PDB entry 7M2Z | electron microscopy, 3.70 A resolution | chains B and D of the 4 polymer chains in the assembly

[Chain B]
Molecule: Tubulin gamma chain
Organism: Saccharomyces cerevisiae (strain ATCC 204508 / S288c)
UniProtKB: P53378 (TBG_YEAST); residues 1-473 here = UniProt positions 1-473
Amino-acid sequence (473 residues; each row starts with the number of its first residue):
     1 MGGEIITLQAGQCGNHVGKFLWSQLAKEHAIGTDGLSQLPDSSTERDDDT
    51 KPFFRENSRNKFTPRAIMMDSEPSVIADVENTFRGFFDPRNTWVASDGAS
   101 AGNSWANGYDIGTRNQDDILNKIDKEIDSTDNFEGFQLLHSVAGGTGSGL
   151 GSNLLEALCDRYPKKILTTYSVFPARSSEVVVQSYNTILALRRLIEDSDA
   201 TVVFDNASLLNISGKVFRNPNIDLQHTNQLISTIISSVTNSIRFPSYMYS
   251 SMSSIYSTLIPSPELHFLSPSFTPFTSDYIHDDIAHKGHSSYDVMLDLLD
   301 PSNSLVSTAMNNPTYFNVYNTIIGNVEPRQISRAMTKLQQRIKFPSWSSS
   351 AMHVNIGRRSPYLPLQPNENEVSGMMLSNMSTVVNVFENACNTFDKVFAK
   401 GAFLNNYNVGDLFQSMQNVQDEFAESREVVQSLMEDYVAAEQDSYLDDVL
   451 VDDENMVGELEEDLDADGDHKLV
Unresolved in the structure: 279-285, 454-473
Small-molecule neighbours: GDP (guanosine-5'-diphosphate): Gly11, Gln12, Cys13, Asp70, Ser141, Ala143, Gly144, Gly145, Thr146, Gly147, Pro174, Asn206, Leu209, Leu224, Gln225
Swiss-Prot annotation at these positions:
  - binding site (GTP): Ala143 to Gly149

[Chain D]
Molecule: Spindle pole body component SPC97
Organism: Saccharomyces cerevisiae (strain ATCC 204508 / S288c)
UniProtKB: P38863 (SPC97_YEAST); residues 1-823 here = UniProt positions 1-823
Amino-acid sequence (823 residues; each row starts with the number of its first residue):
     1 MEIKEVDDRAELLRYTNNIPLLGKLVNHQPLWSTNPKLKSFSLEKISAPD
    51 QRRVQEALVVKDLLNVLIGLEGTYIRYFNDYEPSDPETPIEFKIAKKMDP
   101 SFKTFSRRIVRYGKQYMILTRAYEKWSDTSFGMVLQRFAYEIRRFLEDVY
   151 LKTLVERLERDFNKVPNFSIRELEQIINETEVNKQMELLYNIYEEIFREI
   201 EERRTNQSSQEDFNNFMDSMKNESSLHLRLMVAFDTTVYPVPKGGAILKI
   251 FQQKILENLGDRSSVMFLKKLLNNISQDYCTMLYEWLTQGILNDPYQEFM
   301 TYDDLEGKTDNIFDTRDRAWDTQYFIRKDVLLRDCDSEEDKNLLFKMLRT
   351 GILLKVVRASLQIPTIPSNSSDITIQEINDFADLMEGSNLELYVDKCYSR
   401 ANEIFLKLFFQGYDLINVLKHLQQIFLGYQSGHNVLKFLTKNMGELTKHY
   451 RNDNNANYDKLLQNFELERQSENPNNLMRQLLMIQFDTETLPQVLSHYLQ
   501 IYPEVPENNSANDDSDPLMHANNFKNMNAILFDELSKERTGAYHGSNLEL
   551 YTPKSAIYHLKFDINIPYPLNIIISRTCMIKYQIILRYQLVLQYHSRLLD
   601 ETWMDLNKTPSWKYRGYSHTVKRRIVRATRVLHAKMNHFIKTIMEYFNQN
   651 VIDKEVYSLEKCYRNPTLAVAIQNELEGGLTNIMTNRCLSDLIPLQLQIF
   701 DIVYKFCKFIKSMRAKLCQLDPVLYEKHKSGMMKTLNEGYRTNNGGQEDV
   751 GYQEDAALELIQKLIEYISNASSIFRKCLINFTQELSTEKFDFYDSSSVD
   801 AAGIERVLYSIVPPRSASASSQR
Unresolved in the structure: 209-224, 307-317, 501-555, 723-750, 790-800, 815-823

[Interface between chain B and chain D]
Contacting residue pairs (9; chain B residue first):
  Ser290(B) - Gln463(D)
  Ser290(B) - Leu467(D)
  Tyr292(B) - Asp459(D)
  Asp293(B) - Lys460(D)  salt bridge
  Glu327(B) - Gln463(D)
  Gln330(B) - Asp459(D)
  Gln330(B) - Gln463(D)
  Arg333(B) - Asp459(D)  salt bridge
  Glu369(B) - Leu467(D)
Other interface residues (no listed pair), chain D (5 interface residues in all): Gln470

[In short]
Chain B and chain D form an interface of 7 and 5 residues respectively, with 2 salt bridges. Among the polar
pairs are Asp293(B)-Lys460(D) and Arg333(B)-Asp459(D). Bound to chain B: GDP. Curated annotation (UniProt)
lists 7 GTP-binding residues on chain B.
Chain B is Tubulin gamma chain and chain D is Spindle pole body component SPC97, both from Saccharomyces
cerevisiae (strain ATCC 204508 / S288c); the structure, Monomeric single-particle reconstruction of the Yeast
gamma-TuSC, was determined by electron microscopy (same publication as 7M2W, 7M2X, 7M2Y and 7M3P).
